PDB entry 5A2B | X-ray diffraction, 1.85 A resolution | chain A

[Chain A]
Protein: Anoxybacillus alpha-amylase
Source organism: Anoxybacillus sp
Notes: EC 3.2.1.1; fragment: truncated protein, residues 24-478
Reference sequence: I1VWH9 (I1VWH9_9BACI); residue numbers follow UniProt; this construct covers 24-478
Sequence (497 residues; numbered -10 to 486; the number before each row is that of its first residue; numbers below 1 keep their minus sign (Met-10 is residue -10)):
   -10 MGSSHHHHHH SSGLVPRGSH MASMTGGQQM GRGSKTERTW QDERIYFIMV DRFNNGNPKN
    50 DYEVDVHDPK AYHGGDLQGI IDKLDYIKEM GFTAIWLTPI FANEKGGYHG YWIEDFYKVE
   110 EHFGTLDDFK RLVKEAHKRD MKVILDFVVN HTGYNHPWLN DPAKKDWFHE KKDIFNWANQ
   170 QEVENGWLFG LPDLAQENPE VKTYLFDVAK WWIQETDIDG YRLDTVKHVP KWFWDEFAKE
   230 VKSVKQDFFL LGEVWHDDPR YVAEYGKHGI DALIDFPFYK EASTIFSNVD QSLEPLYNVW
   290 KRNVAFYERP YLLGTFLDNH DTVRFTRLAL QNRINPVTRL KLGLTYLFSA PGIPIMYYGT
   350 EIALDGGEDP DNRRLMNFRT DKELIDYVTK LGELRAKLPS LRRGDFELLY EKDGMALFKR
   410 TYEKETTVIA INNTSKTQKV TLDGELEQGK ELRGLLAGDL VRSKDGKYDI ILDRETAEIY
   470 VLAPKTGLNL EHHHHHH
Disordered / not traced: -10 to 25, 478-486
Sequence notes: expression tag (-10 to 23, 479-486)
Metal / ion sites: Ca2+ site 1: Asn44, Asn46, Asn49, Asp50, Gly63, Asp65; Ca2+ site 2: Asn92, Glu109; Ca2+ site 3: Asn139, Glu173, Asp182, His217; Ca2+ site 4 near Glu400 (its only coordinating residue here)
Reported in the primary citation:
  - Ca2+ coordination: Asn92, Glu109, Glu400
  - Ca2+ coordination through a water molecule: Glu110
  - conformationally variable residues (side-chain flip): Tyr51, Glu110
  - binding site for alpha-D-glucopyranose: Tyr100, Trp101, Tyr143, Arg211, Asp213, Glu242, His309, Asp310, Arg362
  - catalytic residues: Asp213, Glu242, Asp310 (proposed by the authors, not directly observed)
  - mutagenesis - F136V, A184D: increased stability (citing earlier work)
  - mutagenesis - Y210F, L212I: decreased stability (citing earlier work)
  - mutagenesis - A184D: increased catalytic activity (citing earlier work)

[Overview]
Asn44, Asn46, Asn49, Asp50, Gly63 and Asp65 coordinate Ca2+ site 1. Asn92 and Glu109 form the Ca2+ site 2. The
paper reports catalytic residues Asp213, Glu242 and Asp310; F136V and A184D increase stability; 4
substitutions were tested in all.
Chain A is Anoxybacillus alpha-amylase (Anoxybacillus sp); the structure, Crystal Structure of Anoxybacillus
Alpha-amylase Provides Insights into a New Glycosyl Hydrolase Subclass, was determined by X-ray diffraction,
deposited together with 5A2A and 5A2C.
